Entry 3HGT (X-ray diffraction, 2.20 A resolution); this record covers chains A and B.

Chain A (and B):
Protein: HDA1 complex subunit 3
Organism: Saccharomyces cerevisiae
Notes: chain B of this document is another copy of the same molecule, construct and numbering; everything in this record applies to it too
UniProtKB: Q06623 (HDA3_YEAST); residues 6-333 here = UniProt positions 6-333
Amino-acid sequence (328 residues; each row starts with the number of its first residue):
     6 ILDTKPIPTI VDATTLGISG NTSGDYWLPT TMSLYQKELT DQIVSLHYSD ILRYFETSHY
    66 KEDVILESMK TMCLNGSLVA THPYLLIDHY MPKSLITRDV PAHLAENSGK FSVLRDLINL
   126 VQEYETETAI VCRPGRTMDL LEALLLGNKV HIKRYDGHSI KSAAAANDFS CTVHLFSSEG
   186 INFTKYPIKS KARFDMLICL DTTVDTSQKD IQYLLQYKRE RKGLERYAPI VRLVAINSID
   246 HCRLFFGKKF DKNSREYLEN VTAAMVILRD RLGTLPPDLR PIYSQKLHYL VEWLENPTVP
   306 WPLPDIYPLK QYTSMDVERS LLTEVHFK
Disordered / not traced: 6-26, 166-172, 224-232, 329-333
Construct notes: engineered mutation A168 (Lys in Q06623), A169 (Gln in Q06623), A170 (Lys in Q06623)
Reported in the primary citation:
  - conformationally variable residues (order/disorder transition): K166 to N172
  - mutagenesis - K194A/K196A: decreased binding to duplex DNA
  - mutagenesis - R138A, R141A: decreased expression

Chain A / chain B interface:
Residue-residue contacts (28; chain A residue first):
  L39(A) - Y40(B)  hydrophobic
  L39(A) - Y89(B)  hydrophobic
  L39(A) - N112(B)
  Y40(A) - L39(B)  hydrophobic
  Y40(A) - Y40(B)  hydrophobic
  Y40(A) - E43(B)
  K42(A) - Y95(B)  hydrogen bond (backbone-side chain)
  E43(A) - Y40(B)
  E43(A) - I92(B)
  E43(A) - H94(B)  salt bridge
  E43(A) - Y95(B)
  D46(A) - H94(B)  salt bridge
  D46(A) - Y95(B)
  Q47(A) - Q47(B)  hydrogen bond
  Y89(A) - L39(B)
  I92(A) - E43(B)
  H94(A) - E43(B)  salt bridge
  H94(A) - D46(B)  salt bridge
  Y95(A) - L39(B)  hydrophobic
  Y95(A) - K42(B)
  Y95(A) - E43(B)
  Y95(A) - D46(B)
  Y95(A) - R274(B)  hydrogen bond (side chain-backbone)
  E111(A) - E111(B)
  N112(A) - L39(B)
  R274(A) - Y95(B)  hydrogen bond (backbone-side chain)
  D275(A) - Y95(B)
  S289(A) - R103(B)
Also at the interface, not in a pair above, chain A (18 interface residues in all): R103, H108, L277
Also at the interface, not in a pair above, chain B (17 interface residues in all): H108, D275, S289

In short:
18 residues of chain A and 17 residues of chain B are in contact, with 4 hydrogen bonds and 4 salt bridges.
Among the polar pairs are E43(A)-H94(B), D46(A)-H94(B) and K42(A)-Y95(B). The paper reports that R138A and
R141A of chain A reduce expression; conformational variability at K166(A).
Chain A and chain B are both HDA1 complex subunit 3 (Saccharomyces cerevisiae); the structure, Structural and
functional studies of the yeast class II Hda1 HDAC complex, was determined by X-ray diffraction (same
publication as 3HGQ).
